5D4D - chains F and H of the 8 polymer chains in the assembly; structure by X-ray diffraction, 3.00 A resolution.

== Chain F ==
Protein: RNA polymerase sigma factor SigA
Organism: Thermus thermophilus (strain HB27 / ATCC BAA-163 / DSM 7039)
Reference sequence: Q72L95 (SIGA_THET2); residue numbers follow UniProt; this construct covers 1-423
Sequence (443 residues; each row starts with the number of its first residue; numbers below 1 keep their minus sign (Met-19 is residue -19)):
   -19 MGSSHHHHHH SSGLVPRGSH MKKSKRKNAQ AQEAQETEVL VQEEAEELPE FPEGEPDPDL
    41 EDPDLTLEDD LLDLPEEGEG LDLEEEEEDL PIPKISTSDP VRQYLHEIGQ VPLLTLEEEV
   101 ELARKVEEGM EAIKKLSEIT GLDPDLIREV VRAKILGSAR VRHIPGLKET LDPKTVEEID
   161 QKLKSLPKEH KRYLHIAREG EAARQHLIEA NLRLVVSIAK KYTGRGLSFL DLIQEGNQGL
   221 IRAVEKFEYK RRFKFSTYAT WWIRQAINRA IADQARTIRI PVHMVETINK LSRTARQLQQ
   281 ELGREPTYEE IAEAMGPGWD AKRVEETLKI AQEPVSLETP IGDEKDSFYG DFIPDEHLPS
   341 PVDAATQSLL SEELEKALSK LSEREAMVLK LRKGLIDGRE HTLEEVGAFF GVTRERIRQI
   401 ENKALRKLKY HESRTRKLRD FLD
Disordered / not traced: -19 to 77
Differences from the reference sequence: initiating methionine (-19); expression tag (-18 to 0); conflict Thr46 (Ala in Q72L95)
Bound ions: Mg2+: Ala292, Gly296, Trp299
UniProt features mapped onto this chain:
  - DNA-binding region: Leu383 to Asn402 (H-T-H motif)
  - region: Ser78 to Ile113 (Sigma-70 factor domain-1)
  - motif: Asp211 to Gln214 (Interaction with polymerase core subunit RpoC)

== Chain H ==
Molecule: 27-nt DNA strand
Sequence (27 nucleotides; row label = number of the first residue in the row):
     1 TATAATGGGA GCTGTCACGG ATGCAGG
Disordered / not traced: 12-15, 26-27

== Chain F / chain H interface ==
Pairs across the interface (40; chain F residue first):
  Asp79(F) with DG8(H), hydrogen bond to the base
  Val81(F) with DG8(H), base contact
  Arg82(F) with DG8(H), hydrogen bond to the base; DG9(H), hydrogen bond to the base
  Leu85(F) with DG7(H), sugar contact; DG8(H), base contact
  His86(F) with DG7(H), base contact
  Gly89(F) with DG7(H), base contact
  Leu93(F) with DT6(H), sugar contact
  Glu99(F) with DT6(H), base contact
  Asn191(F) with DT6(H), hydrogen bond to the base
  Arg193(F) with DT6(H), sugar contact; DG7(H), hydrogen bond to the base
  Leu194(F) with DA5(H), sugar contact; DT6(H), hydrogen bond to the base
  Ser197(F) with DT6(H), sugar contact
  Lys200(F) with DG8(H), salt bridge to the phosphate
  Phe209(F) with DG8(H), sugar contact
  Lys226(F) with DT1(H), base contact; DA2(H), hydrogen bond to the base
  Phe227(F) with DA2(H), base contact
  Glu228(F) with DA2(H), hydrogen bond to the base
  Arg231(F) with DA2(H), hydrogen bond to the base
  Phe233(F) with DA2(H), base contact; DT3(H), sugar contact; DA4(H), phosphate contact
  Lys234(F) with DA4(H), hydrogen bond to the phosphate; DA5(H), salt bridge to the phosphate
  Ser236(F) with DA4(H), sugar contact; DA5(H), hydrogen bond to the phosphate; DT6(H), base contact
  Thr237(F) with DA2(H), phosphate contact; DT3(H), sugar contact; DA4(H), hydrogen bond to the phosphate; DA5(H), base contact
  Tyr238(F) with DT1(H), base contact; DA2(H), stacking on the base
  Thr240(F) with DA5(H), hydrogen bond to the base
  Trp241(F) with DT1(H), sugar contact
  Arg244(F) with DA5(H), base contact
Also at the interface, not in a pair above, chain F (30 interface residues in all): Ile88, Ala190, Leu192, Val196

== Overview ==
30 residues of chain F and 9 residues of chain H are in contact, with 13 hydrogen bonds, 2 salt bridges and 1
aromatic stacking contact. Among the polar pairs are Asp79(F)-DG8(H), Arg82(F)-DG8(H) and Arg82(F)-DG9(H).
Ala292(F), Gly296(F) and Trp299(F) form the Mg2+ site.
Here chain F is RNA polymerase sigma factor SigA (Thermus thermophilus (strain HB27 / ATCC BAA-163 / DSM
7039)) and chain H is a 27-nt DNA strand. Entry 5D4D (Crystal structure of Thermus thermophilus product
complex for transcription initiation with NAD and CTP) was determined by X-ray diffraction (same publication
as 5D4C and 5D4E).
